9G8P - chains X and A of the 13 polymer chains in the assembly; structure by electron microscopy, 7.00 A resolution (low resolution: residue-level contacts below are approximate; hydrogen-bond / salt-bridge calls are withheld).

[Chain X]
Molecule: CrPV-IRES RNA
Sequence (44 nucleotides; numbered 1 to 44; the number before each row is that of its first residue):
     1 UUUUUUUUUU UUUUUUUUUU UUUUUUCUCC UCUUUUUUUU UUUU

[Chain A]
Molecule: Helicase SKI2W
Organism: Homo sapiens
Notes: EC 3.6.4.-
UniProtKB: Q15477 (SKIV2_HUMAN); numbering as in UniProt (aligned over 1-1246)
Amino-acid sequence (1246 residues; numbered 1 to 1246; the number before each row is that of its first residue):
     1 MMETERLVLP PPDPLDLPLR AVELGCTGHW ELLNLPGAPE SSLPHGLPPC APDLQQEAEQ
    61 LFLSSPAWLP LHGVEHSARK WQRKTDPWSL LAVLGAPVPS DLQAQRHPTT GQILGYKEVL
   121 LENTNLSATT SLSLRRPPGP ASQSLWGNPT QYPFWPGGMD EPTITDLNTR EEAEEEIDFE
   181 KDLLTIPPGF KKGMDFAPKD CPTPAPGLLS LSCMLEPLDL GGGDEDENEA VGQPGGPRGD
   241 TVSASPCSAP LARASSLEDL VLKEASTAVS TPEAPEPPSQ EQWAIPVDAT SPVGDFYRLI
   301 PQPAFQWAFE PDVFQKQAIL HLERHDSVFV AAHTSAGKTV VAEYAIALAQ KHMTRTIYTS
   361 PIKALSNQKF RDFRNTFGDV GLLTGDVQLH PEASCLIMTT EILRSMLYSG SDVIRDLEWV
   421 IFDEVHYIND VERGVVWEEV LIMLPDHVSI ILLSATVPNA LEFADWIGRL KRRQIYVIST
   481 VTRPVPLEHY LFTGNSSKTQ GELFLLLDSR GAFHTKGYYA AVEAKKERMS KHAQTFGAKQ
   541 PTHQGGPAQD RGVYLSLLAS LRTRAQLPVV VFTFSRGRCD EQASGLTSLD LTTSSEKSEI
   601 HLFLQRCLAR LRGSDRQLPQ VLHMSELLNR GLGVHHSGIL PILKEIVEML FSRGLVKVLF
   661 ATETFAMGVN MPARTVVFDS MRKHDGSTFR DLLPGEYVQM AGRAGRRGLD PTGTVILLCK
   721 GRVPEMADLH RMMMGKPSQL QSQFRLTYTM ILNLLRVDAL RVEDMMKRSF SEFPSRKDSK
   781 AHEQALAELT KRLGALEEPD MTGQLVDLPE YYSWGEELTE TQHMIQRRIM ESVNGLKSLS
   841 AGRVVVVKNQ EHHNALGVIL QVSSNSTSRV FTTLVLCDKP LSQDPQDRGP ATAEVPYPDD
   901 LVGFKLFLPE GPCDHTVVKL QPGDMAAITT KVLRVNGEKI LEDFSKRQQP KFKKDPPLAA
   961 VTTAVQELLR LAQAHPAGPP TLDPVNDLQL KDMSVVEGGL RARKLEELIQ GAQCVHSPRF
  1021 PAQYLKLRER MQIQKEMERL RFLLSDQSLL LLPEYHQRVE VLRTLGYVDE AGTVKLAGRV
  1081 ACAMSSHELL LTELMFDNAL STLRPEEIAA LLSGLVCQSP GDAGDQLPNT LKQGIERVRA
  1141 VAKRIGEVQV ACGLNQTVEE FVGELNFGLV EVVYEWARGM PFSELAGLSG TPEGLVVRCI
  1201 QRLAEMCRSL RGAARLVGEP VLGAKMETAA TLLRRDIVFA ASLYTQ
Unresolved in the structure: 1-281, 530-545
UniProt features mapped onto this chain:
  - motif: Asp423 to His426 (DEVH box)
  - binding site (ATP): Ala332 to Thr339
  - modified residue (Phosphoserine): Ser245, Ser256
  - natural variant: Leu183 (L183V: In a breast cancer sample), Val341 (V341G: In THES2), Met765 (M765I: In a colorectal cancer sample)
  - mutagenesis: Glu424 (E424Q: Abolished helicase activity)

[Chain X / chain A interface]
Contacting residue pairs (39):
  U1(X) - Phe689(A)
  U2(X) - Ser575(A)
  U2(X) - His684(A)
  U3(X) - Arg576(A)
  U3(X) - Thr662(A)
  U3(X) - Glu663(A)
  U3(X) - His684(A)
  U4(X) - Ile362(A)
  U4(X) - Glu432(A)
  U4(X) - Arg433(A)
  U4(X) - Arg576(A)
  U4(X) - Ser637(A)
  U4(X) - Thr662(A)
  U4(X) - Glu663(A)
  U4(X) - Thr664(A)
  U5(X) - Ile362(A)
  U5(X) - Lys363(A)
  U5(X) - Thr399(A)
  U5(X) - Glu401(A)
  U5(X) - Arg433(A)
  U6(X) - Lys363(A)
  U6(X) - Thr384(A)
  U6(X) - Gly385(A)
  U6(X) - Thr399(A)
  U6(X) - Glu401(A)
  U6(X) - Arg1198(A)
  U6(X) - Arg1202(A)
  U7(X) - Gly385(A)
  U7(X) - Gln388(A)
  U7(X) - Ile402(A)
  U7(X) - Ser405(A)
  U7(X) - Met406(A)
  U7(X) - Arg1198(A)
  U7(X) - Arg1202(A)
  U8(X) - Gln388(A)
  U8(X) - Gln1201(A)
  U8(X) - Glu1205(A)
  U8(X) - Arg1208(A)
  U9(X) - Arg1234(A)
Also at the interface, not in a pair above, chain A (31 interface residues in all): Leu383, Phe574, Asp685, Gly686, Gln1118

[Overview]
9 residues of chain X face 31 of chain A across their interface. From UniProt: 8 ATP-binding residues and one
mutagenesis site on chain A.
Here chain X is CrPV-IRES RNA and chain A is Helicase SKI2W (Homo sapiens). Entry 9G8P (40S-bound human
SKI2-exosome complex) was determined by electron microscopy, deposited together with 9G8N, 9G8Q and 9G8R.
